Entry 9FG1 (electron microscopy, 3.10 A resolution); this record covers chains A and E of the 7 polymer chains in the assembly.

[Chain A]
Molecule: Gamma-aminobutyric acid receptor subunit alpha-1
Source organism: Homo sapiens
UniProtKB: P14867 (GBRA1_HUMAN); residues 5-429 here correspond to UniProt positions 32-456 (UniProt number = residue number + 27)
Sequence (411 residues; each row starts with the number of its first residue; note: 71 numbers in that range are skipped by the numbering (no residue carries them; nothing is unmodelled there); numbers below 1 keep their minus sign (Met-52 is residue -52)):
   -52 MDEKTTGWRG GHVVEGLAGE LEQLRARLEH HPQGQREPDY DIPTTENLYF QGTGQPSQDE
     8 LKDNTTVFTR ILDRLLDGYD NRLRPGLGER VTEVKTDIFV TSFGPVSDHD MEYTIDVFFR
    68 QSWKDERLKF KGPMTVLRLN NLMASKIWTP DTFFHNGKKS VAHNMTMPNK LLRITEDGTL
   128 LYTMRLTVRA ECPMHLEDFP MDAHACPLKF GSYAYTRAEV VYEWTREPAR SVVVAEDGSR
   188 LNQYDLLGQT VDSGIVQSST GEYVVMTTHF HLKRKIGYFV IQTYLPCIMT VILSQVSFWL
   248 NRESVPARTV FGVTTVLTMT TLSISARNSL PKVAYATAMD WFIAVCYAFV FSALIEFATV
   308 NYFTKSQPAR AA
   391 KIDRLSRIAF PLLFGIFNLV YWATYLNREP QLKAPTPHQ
Unresolved in the structure: -52 to 9, 419-429
Differences from the reference sequence: initiating methionine (-52); expression tag (-51 to 4); linker (313-319)
Disulfides: Cys139-Cys153
Covalently attached groups: glycan linked to Asn111
Small-molecule neighbours: gamma-amino-butanoic acid (ABU): Phe65, Arg67, Leu118, Thr130

[Chain E]
Molecule: Gamma-aminobutyric acid receptor subunit beta-3
Source organism: Homo sapiens
UniProtKB: P28472 (GBRB3_HUMAN); residues 1-448 here correspond to UniProt positions 26-473 (UniProt number = residue number + 25)
Sequence (395 residues; row label = number of the first residue in the row; note: 107 numbers in that range are skipped by the numbering (no residue carries them; nothing is unmodelled there); numbers below 1 keep their minus sign (Met-53 is residue -53)):
   -53 MDEKTTGWRG GHVVEGLAGE LEQLRARLEH HPQGQREPDY DIPTTENLYF QGTGQSVNDP
     7 GNMSFVKETV DKLLKGYDIR LRPDFGGPPV CVGMNIDIAS IDMVSEVNMD YTLTMYFQQY
    67 WRDKRLAYSG IPLNLTLDNR VADQLWVPDT YFLNDKKSFV HGVTVKNRMI RLHPDGTVLY
   127 GLRITTTAAC MMDLRRYPLD EQNCTLEIES YGYTTDDIEF YWRGGDKAVT GVERIELPQF
   187 SIVEHRLVSR NVVFATGAYP RLSLSFRLKR NIGYFILQTY MPSILITILS WVSFWINYDA
   247 SAARVALGIT TVLTMTTINT HLRETLPKIP YVKAIDMYLM GCFVFVFLAL LEYAFVNYIF
   307 FSQPARAA
   422 AIDRWSRIVF PFTFSLFNLV YWLYYVN
Unresolved in the structure: -53 to 7, 448
Differences from the reference sequence: initiating methionine (-53); expression tag (-52 to 0); linker (308-314)
Disulfides: Cys136-Cys150
Covalently attached groups: N-acetylglucosamine (NAG) linked to Asn80; glycan linked to Asn149
Small-molecule neighbours:
  - gamma-amino-butanoic acid (ABU): Tyr97, Glu155, Ser156, Tyr157, Phe200, Thr202, Tyr205
  - D3D ((19S,22R,25R)-22,25,26-trihydroxy-16,22-dioxo-17,21,23-trioxa-22lambda~5~-phosphahexacosan-19-yl (9E)-octadec-9-enoate): Asn265, Pro276, Val278, Met286, Phe289

[How chain A and chain E interact]
Residue-residue contacts (70; chain A residue first):
  Asp27(A) with Lys13(E)
  Asn28(A) with Asp84(E); Arg86(E)
  Arg29(A) with Val16(E); Asp17(E), salt bridge; Leu20(E); Leu83(E); Asp84(E), hydrogen bond (backbone-backbone); Val87(E)
  Leu30(A) with Met9(E), hydrophobic; Val12(E), hydrophobic
  Arg31(A) with Met9(E)
  Arg74(A) with Met9(E)
  Ser92(A) with Arg86(E), hydrogen bond (backbone-side chain)
  Ile94(A) with Arg86(E)
  Asp98(A) with Val111(E)
  Thr99(A) with Val109(E); Thr110(E), hydrogen bond (backbone-side chain)
  Phe100(A) with Tyr62(E); Val109(E); Asn113(E); Arg129(E)
  Phe101(A) with Arg129(E), hydrogen bond (backbone-side chain)
  His102(A) with Arg129(E)
  Gly104(A) with Arg129(E), hydrogen bond (backbone-side chain)
  Lys105(A) with Phe105(E); His107(E), hydrogen bond (backbone-side chain)
  Lys106(A) with Phe105(E)
  Ser107(A) with Val109(E)
  Val108(A) with Val109(E)
  Ala109(A) with Val109(E)
  Met131(A) with Thr110(E)
  Leu133(A) with Val109(E), hydrophobic; Thr110(E)
  Glu138(A) with Ser46(E), hydrogen bond
  Tyr160(A) with Tyr62(E); Asn113(E); Arg114(E); Met115(E); Gly127(E); Leu128(E); Arg129(E), hydrogen bond (side chain-backbone)
  Ala161(A) with Thr82(E); Met115(E), hydrophobic; Arg117(E), hydrogen bond (backbone-side chain)
  Tyr162(A) with Thr82(E)
  Glu166(A) with Thr82(E)
  Thr207(A) with Met115(E); Arg117(E), hydrogen bond (backbone-side chain)
  Tyr210(A) with Arg117(E), hydrogen bond
  Thr256(A) with Ile242(E)
  Val260(A) with Leu253(E), hydrophobic
  Val263(A) with Leu235(E), hydrophobic
  Leu264(A) with Leu235(E), hydrophobic; Ala252(E); Leu253(E), hydrophobic; Thr256(E)
  Thr267(A) with Ile232(E)
  Ile271(A) with Thr260(E); Thr263(E)
  Arg274(A) with Leu223(E); Gln224(E), hydrogen bond (backbone-side chain)
  Lys279(A) with Tyr220(E)
  Val280(A) with Tyr220(E)
  Ala281(A) with Pro184(E); Gly219(E); Tyr220(E)
  Tyr282(A) with Leu223(E)
  Asp287(A) with Leu223(E)
  Tyr294(A) with Leu231(E), hydrophobic
Other interface residues (no listed pair), chain A (57 interface residues in all): Gly25, Pro32, Gly33, Leu34, Gly35, Phe66, Thr96, Pro97, Thr163, Ser206, Val257, Thr261, Thr268, Ala283, Phe298, Leu301
Other interface residues (no listed pair), chain E (53 interface residues in all): Asn8, Asp43, Asp48, Gln64, Leu79, Gln90, Leu125, Asn217, Ile234, Val238, Ala248, Ala249, Ile264, Thr271

[Overview]
The interface between chain A and chain E involves 57 residues on one side and 53 on the other; the contacts
include 12 hydrogen bonds and 1 salt bridge. Polar pairs include Arg29(A)-Asp17(E), Ser92(A)-Arg86(E) and
Thr99(A)-Thr110(E). Chain A binds gamma-amino-butanoic acid.
Here chain A is Gamma-aminobutyric acid receptor subunit alpha-1 and chain E is Gamma-aminobutyric acid
receptor subunit beta-3, both from Homo sapiens. Entry 9FG1 (Cryo-EM structure of the alpha1beta3gamma2
GABA(A) receptor in complex with GABA and Nb38 in the short-lived ...) was determined by electron microscopy.
